7TKA - chains H and I of the 27 polymer chains in the assembly; structure by electron microscopy, 7.10 A resolution (low resolution: residue-level contacts below are approximate; hydrogen-bond / salt-bridge calls are withheld).

== Chain H ==
Name: ATP synthase subunit delta
Organism: Saccharomyces cerevisiae
UniProt: Q12165 (ATPD_YEAST); residues 1-138 here correspond to UniProt positions 23-160 (UniProt number = residue number + 22)
Sequence (138 residues; row label = number of the first residue in the row):
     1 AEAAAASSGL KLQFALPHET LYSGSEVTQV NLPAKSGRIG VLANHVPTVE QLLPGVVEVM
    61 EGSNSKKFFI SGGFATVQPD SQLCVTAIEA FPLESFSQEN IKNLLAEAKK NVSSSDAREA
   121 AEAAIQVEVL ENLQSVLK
Disordered / not traced: 1-10, 24-25, 91, 98, 116-117, 137-138

== Chain I ==
Name: ATP synthase subunit epsilon
Organism: Saccharomyces cerevisiae
UniProt: P21306 (ATP5E_YEAST); residues 1-61 here correspond to UniProt positions 2-62 (UniProt number = residue number + 1)
Sequence (61 residues; row label = number of the first residue in the row):
     1 SAWRKAGISY AAYLNVAAQA IRSSLKTELQ TASVLNRSQT DAFYTQYKNG TAASEPTPIT
    61 K
Disordered / not traced: 1-7, 24-26, 50-52
Curated features (UniProtKB/Swiss-Prot):
  - modified residue: T51 (Phosphothreonine)

== Interface between chain H and chain I ==
Contacting residue pairs - 8 pairs, chain H then chain I:
  S71(H) - L14(I)
  S95(H) - L29(I)
  F96(H) - T27(I)
  S97(H) - T27(I)
  E99(H) - T27(I)
  N100(H) - T27(I)
  I101(H) - S23(I)
  I101(H) - T27(I)
Interface residues without a listed pair, chain H (8 interface residues in all): L105

== In short ==
The interface between chain H and chain I involves 8 residues on one side and 4 on the other.
Chain H is ATP synthase subunit delta and chain I is ATP synthase subunit epsilon, both from Saccharomyces
cerevisiae; the structure, Yeast ATP synthase State 1catalytic(e) with 10 mM ATP backbone model, was
determined by electron microscopy (same publication as 7TJS, 7TJT, 7TJU, 7TJV, 7TJW, 7TJX and 30 further
entries).
